Entry 2XWB (X-ray diffraction, 3.49 A resolution); this record covers chains F and J of the 4 polymer chains in the assembly.

# Chain F
Molecule: Complement factor B
Organism: Homo sapiens
Notes: EC 3.4.21.47
Reference sequence: P00751 (CFAB_HUMAN); residues 10-739 here correspond to UniProt positions 35-764 (UniProt number = residue number + 25)
Amino-acid sequence (732 residues; each row starts with the number of its first residue):
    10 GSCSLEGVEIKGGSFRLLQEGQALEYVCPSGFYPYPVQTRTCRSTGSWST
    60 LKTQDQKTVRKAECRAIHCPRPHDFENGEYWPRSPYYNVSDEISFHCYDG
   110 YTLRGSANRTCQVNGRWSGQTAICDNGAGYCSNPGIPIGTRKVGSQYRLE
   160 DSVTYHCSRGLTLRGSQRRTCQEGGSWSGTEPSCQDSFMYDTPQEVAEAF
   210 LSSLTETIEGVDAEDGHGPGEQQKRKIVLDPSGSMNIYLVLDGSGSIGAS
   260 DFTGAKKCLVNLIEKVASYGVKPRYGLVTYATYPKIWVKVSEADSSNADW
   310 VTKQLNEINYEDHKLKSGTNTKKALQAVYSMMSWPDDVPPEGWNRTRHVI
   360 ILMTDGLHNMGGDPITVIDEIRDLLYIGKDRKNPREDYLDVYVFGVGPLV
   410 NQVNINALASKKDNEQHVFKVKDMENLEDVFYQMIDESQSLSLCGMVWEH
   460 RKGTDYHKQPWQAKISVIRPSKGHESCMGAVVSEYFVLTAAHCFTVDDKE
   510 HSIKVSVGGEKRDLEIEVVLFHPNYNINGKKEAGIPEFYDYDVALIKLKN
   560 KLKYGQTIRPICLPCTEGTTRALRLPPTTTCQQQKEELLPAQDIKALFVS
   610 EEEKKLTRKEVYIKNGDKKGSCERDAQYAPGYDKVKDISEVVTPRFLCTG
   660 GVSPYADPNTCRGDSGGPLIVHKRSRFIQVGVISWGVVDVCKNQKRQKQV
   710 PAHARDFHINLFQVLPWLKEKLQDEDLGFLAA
Disordered / not traced: 224-239, 346-347
Disulfides: Cys12-Cys51, Cys37-Cys73, Cys78-Cys120, Cys106-Cys133, Cys140-Cys180, Cys166-Cys193, Cys453-Cys571, Cys486-Cys502, Cys574-Cys590, Cys631-Cys657, Cys670-Cys700
Covalent attachments: N-acetylglucosamine (NAG) linked to Asn97, Asn117, Asn353
Construct notes: engineered mutation Gly254 (Asp279 in P00751), Asp260 (Asn285 in P00751); expression tag (740-741)
Bound ions: Mg2+: Ser253, Ser255, Thr328 (shared with 1 residue of chain B)
UniProt features mapped onto this chain:
  - active site (Charge relay system): His501, Asp551, Ser674
  - binding site (Mg(2+)): Ser253, Ser255, Thr328
  - binding site (Mn(2+)): Ser253, Ser255, Thr328
  - site: Arg234, Lys235 (Cleavage)
  - glycosylation: Asn97 (N-linked (GlcNAc...) asparagine), Asn117 (N-linked (GlcNAc...) asparagine), Lys266 (N-linked (Glc) (glycation) lysine), Asn353 (N-linked (GlcNAc...) asparagine)
What the authors report for this chain:
  - conformationally variable residues (helix shift): Gln442 to Glu446
  - mutagenesis - E230A: decreased catalytic activity with Complement factor D (chain J)

# Chain J
Molecule: Complement factor D
Organism: Homo sapiens
Notes: EC 3.4.21.46
Reference sequence: P00746 (CFAD_HUMAN); residues 1-228 here correspond to UniProt positions 26-253 (UniProt number = residue number + 25)
Amino-acid sequence (228 residues; each row starts with the number of its first residue):
     1 ILGGREAEAHARPYMASVQLNGAHLCGGVLVAEQWVLSAAHCLEDAADGK
    51 VQVLLGAHSLSQPEPSKRLYDVLRAVPHPDSQPDTIDHDLLLLQLSEKAT
   101 LGPAVRPLPWQRVDRDVAPGTLCDVAGWGIVNHAGRRPDSLQHVLLPVLD
   151 RATCNRRTHHDGAITERLMCAESNRRDSCKGDAGGPLVCGGVLEGVVTSG
   201 SRVCGNRKKPGIYTRVASYAAWIDSVLA
Disulfides: Cys26-Cys42, Cys123-Cys189, Cys154-Cys170, Cys179-Cys204
Construct notes: engineered mutation Ala183 (Ser208 in P00746)
What the authors report for this chain:
  - mutagenesis - R202A: increased catalytic activity on peptides
  - mutagenesis - R202A: decreased catalytic activity with Complement factor B (chain F)
  - catalytic residues: His41
  - specificity-determining residues: Arg202
  - mutagenesis - R202G: abolished catalytic activity

# Chain F / chain J interface
Pairs across the interface (26):
  Glu273(F) - Asn132(J)
  Glu273(F) - His133(J)  hydrogen bond (side chain-backbone)
  Glu273(F) - Ala134(J)  hydrogen bond (side chain-backbone)
  Ala276(F) - His133(J)
  Ser277(F) - His133(J)
  Ser277(F) - Val203(J)
  Ala307(F) - Ala134(J)
  Asp308(F) - Ala134(J)  hydrogen bond (backbone-backbone)
  Asp308(F) - Gly135(J)
  Asp308(F) - Arg136(J)
  Ile444(F) - Arg175(J)  hydrogen bond (backbone-side chain)
  Glu446(F) - His133(J)  salt bridge
  Glu446(F) - Arg175(J)  salt bridge
  Glu446(F) - Cys204(J)
  Glu446(F) - Gly205(J)
  Glu446(F) - Asn206(J)
  Ser447(F) - Asn206(J)
  Ser447(F) - Arg207(J)
  Ser447(F) - Lys208(J)  hydrogen bond (backbone-side chain)
  Glu493(F) - Arg157(J)  salt bridge
  Tyr494(F) - Arg157(J)
  Tyr494(F) - Asp161(J)  hydrogen bond
  Asp733(F) - Arg157(J)  hydrogen bond (backbone-side chain)
  Asp733(F) - Thr158(J)
  Glu734(F) - Arg157(J)  salt bridge
  Asp735(F) - Lys208(J)  salt bridge
Interface residues without a listed pair, chain F (15 interface residues in all): Asp445, Lys560
Interface residues without a listed pair, chain J (16 interface residues in all): Arg137
From the paper, about this interface:
  - specific contacts: Glu446(F)-His133(J)
  - interface residues, chain J: Asn155(J), Arg157(J)

# In short
15 residues of chain F face 16 of chain J across their interface, with 7 hydrogen bonds and 5 salt bridges.
Among the polar pairs are Glu446(F)-His133(J), Glu446(F)-Arg175(J) and Glu493(F)-Arg157(J). The authors report
a contact between Glu446(F) and His133(J). From the paper: the catalytic residue His41(J); E230A of chain F
reduces catalytic activity with Complement factor D (chain J); 3 substitutions were tested in all.
Here chain F is Complement factor B and chain J is Complement factor D, both from Homo sapiens. Entry 2XWB
(Crystal Structure of Complement C3b in complex with Factors B and D) was determined by X-ray diffraction
together with 2XW9, 2XWA and 2XWJ from the same study.
